Entry 7YOU (electron microscopy, 3.41 A resolution); this record covers chains D and C of the 5 polymer chains in the assembly.

# Chain D (and C)
Name: NDV P protein
Source organism: Avian orthoavulavirus 1
Notes: chain C of this document is another copy of the same molecule, construct and numbering; everything in this record applies to it too
Reference sequence: A0A0S2UXI9 (A0A0S2UXI9_9MONO); residue numbers follow UniProt; this construct covers 1-399
Sequence (399 residues; row label = number of the first residue in the row):
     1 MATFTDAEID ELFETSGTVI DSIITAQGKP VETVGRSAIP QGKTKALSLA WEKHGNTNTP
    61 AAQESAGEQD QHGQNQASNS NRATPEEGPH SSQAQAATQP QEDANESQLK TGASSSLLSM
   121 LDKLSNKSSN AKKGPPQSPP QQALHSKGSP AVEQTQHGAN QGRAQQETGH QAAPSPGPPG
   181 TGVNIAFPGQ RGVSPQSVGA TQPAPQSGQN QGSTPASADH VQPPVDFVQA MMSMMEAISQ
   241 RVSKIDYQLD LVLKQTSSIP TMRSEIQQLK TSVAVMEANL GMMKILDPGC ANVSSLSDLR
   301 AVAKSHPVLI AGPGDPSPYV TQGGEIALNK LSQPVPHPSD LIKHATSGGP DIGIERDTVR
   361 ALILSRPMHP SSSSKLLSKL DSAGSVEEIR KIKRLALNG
Not modelled in the structure: 1-258, 313-399 (chain C: 1-258, 306-399)

# Interface between chain D and chain C
Residue-residue contacts - 33 pairs, chain D then chain C:
  I259(D) with I259(C)
  M262(D) with I266(C), hydrophobic
  E265(D) with I266(C); Q267(C)
  Q268(D) with K270(C)
  L269(D) with K270(C)
  S272(D) with V273(C); E277(C)
  M276(D) with V273(C), hydrophobic; M276(C), hydrophobic; E277(C)
  N279(D) with A303(C), hydrogen bond (side chain-backbone); K304(C)
  L280(D) with L280(C), hydrophobic
  M283(D) with L280(C), hydrophobic; K284(C)
  L299(D) with P288(C)
  V302(D) with G289(C); N292(C)
  P307(D) with N292(C)
  V308(D) with N292(C), hydrogen bond (backbone-backbone); V293(C); S294(C), hydrogen bond (backbone-backbone)
  L309(D) with S294(C); L296(C); S297(C)
  I310(D) with V293(C), hydrophobic; A301(C); V302(C); S305(C)
  A311(D) with S297(C); D298(C)
  G312(D) with D298(C)
Also at the interface, not in a pair above, chain D (20 interface residues in all): V275, H306
Also at the interface, not in a pair above, chain C (23 interface residues in all): A291

# Summary
The interface between chain D and chain C involves 20 residues on one side and 23 on the other, with 3
hydrogen bonds. Polar contacts include N279(D)-A303(C), V308(D)-N292(C) and V308(D)-S294(C).
Chain D and chain C are both NDV P protein (Avian orthoavulavirus 1); the structure, Cryo-EM structure of RNA
polymerase in complex with P protein tetramer of Newcastle disease virus, was determined by electron
microscopy together with 7YOT and 7YOV from the same study.
